PDB entry 4RTZ | X-ray diffraction, 0.98 A resolution | chains A and B

[Chain A]
Name: Proto-oncogene tyrosine-protein kinase Src
From: Gallus gallus
Notes: EC 2.7.10.2; fragment: SH3 domain
UniProtKB: P00523 (SRC_CHICK); numbering as in UniProt (aligned over 85-141)
Sequence (61 residues; each row starts with the number of its first residue):
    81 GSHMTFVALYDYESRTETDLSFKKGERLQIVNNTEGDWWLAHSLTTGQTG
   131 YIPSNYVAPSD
Differences from the reference sequence: expression tag (81-84)
Ion coordination: Ni2+: Gly81, Ser82, His83

[Chain B]
Name: VSL12 peptide
Sequence (12 residues; each row starts with the number of its first residue):
     1 VSLARRPLPPLP
Disordered / not traced: 1-4

[Chain A / chain B interface]
Residue-residue contacts - 22 pairs, chain A then chain B:
  Tyr90(A) with Leu11(B), hydrophobic; Pro12(B), hydrophobic
  Tyr92(A) with Arg6(B), hydrogen bond
  Arg95(A) with Arg6(B)
  Thr96(A) with Arg6(B)
  Asp99(A) with Arg6(B), salt bridge
  Asp117(A) with Arg6(B); Leu8(B)
  Trp118(A) with Arg6(B), hydrogen bond (side chain-backbone); Pro7(B); Leu8(B); Pro9(B)
  Pro133(A) with Leu8(B), hydrophobic; Pro9(B)
  Ser134(A) with Leu8(B)
  Asn135(A) with Leu8(B); Pro9(B), hydrogen bond (side chain-backbone); Leu11(B)
  Tyr136(A) with Pro9(B), hydrophobic; Pro10(B), hydrogen bond (side chain-backbone); Leu11(B), hydrophobic; Pro12(B)

[Overview]
11 residues of chain A face 7 of chain B across their interface; the contacts include 4 hydrogen bonds and 1
salt bridge. Polar pairs include Asp99(A)-Arg6(B), Tyr92(A)-Arg6(B) and Trp118(A)-Arg6(B). Gly81(A), Ser82(A)
and His83(A) form the Ni2+ site.
Here chain A is Proto-oncogene tyrosine-protein kinase Src (Gallus gallus) and chain B is VSL12 peptide. Entry
4RTZ (Crystal structure of the c-Src-SH3 domain in complex with the high affinity peptide VSL12) was
determined by X-ray diffraction.
